Entry 8E5T (electron microscopy, 4.00 A resolution); this record covers chains K and 3 of the 28 polymer chains in the assembly.

== Chain K ==
Protein: Proteasome-interacting protein CIC1
Organism: Saccharomyces cerevisiae BY4741
Reference sequence: P38779 (CIC1_YEAST); residue numbers follow UniProt; this construct covers 1-376
Amino-acid sequence (376 residues; numbered 1 to 376; the number before each row is that of its first residue):
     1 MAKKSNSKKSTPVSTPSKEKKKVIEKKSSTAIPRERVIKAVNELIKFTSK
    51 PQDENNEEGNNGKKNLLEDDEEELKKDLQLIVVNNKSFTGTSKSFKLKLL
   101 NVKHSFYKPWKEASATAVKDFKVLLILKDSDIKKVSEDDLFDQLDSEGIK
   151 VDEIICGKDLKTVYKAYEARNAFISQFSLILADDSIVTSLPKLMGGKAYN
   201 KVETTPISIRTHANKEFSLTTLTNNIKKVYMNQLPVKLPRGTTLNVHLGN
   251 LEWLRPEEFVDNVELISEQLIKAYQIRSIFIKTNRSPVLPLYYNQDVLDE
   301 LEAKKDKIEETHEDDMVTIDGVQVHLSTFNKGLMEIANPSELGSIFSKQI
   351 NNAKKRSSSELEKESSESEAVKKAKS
Not modelled in the structure: 1-30, 52-70, 304-376

== Chain 3 ==
Molecule: ITS2 ribosomal RNA
Organism: Saccharomyces cerevisiae BY4741
Sequence (232 nucleotides; each row starts with the number of its first residue):
     1 CCUUCUCAAACAUUCUGUUUGGUAGUGAGUGAUACUCUUUGGAGUUAACU
    51 UGAAAUUGCUGGCCUUUUCAUUGGAUGUUUUUUUUCCAAAGAGAGGUUUC
   101 UCUGCGUGCUUGAGGUAUAAUGCAAGUACGGUCGUUUUAGGUUUUACCAA
   151 CUGCGGCUAAUCUUUUUUUAUACUGAGCGUAUUGGAACGUUAUCGAUAAG
   201 AAGAGAGCGUCUAGGCGAACAAUGUUCUUAAA
Not modelled in the structure: 68-212

== Chain K / chain 3 interface ==
Pairs across the interface - 54 pairs, chain K then chain 3:
  Asn84(K) - C35(3)  sugar contact
  Thr91(K) - G217(3)  phosphate contact
  Ser92(K) - A24(3)  base contact
  Ser92(K) - G217(3)  sugar contact
  Lys93(K) - A24(3)  hydrogen bond to the base
  Phe95(K) - U23(3)  sugar contact
  Lys96(K) - U23(3)  base contact
  Lys161(K) - U4(3)  base contact
  Lys165(K) - A53(3)  base contact
  Tyr167(K) - A53(3)  phosphate contact
  Glu168(K) - G52(3)  phosphate contact
  Glu168(K) - A53(3)  hydrogen bond to the phosphate
  Asp184(K) - C7(3)  base contact
  Asp184(K) - G22(3)  hydrogen bond to the base
  Ser185(K) - U6(3)  sugar contact
  Ser185(K) - C7(3)  sugar contact
  Ser185(K) - G22(3)  base contact
  Ile186(K) - U6(3)  hydrogen bond to the sugar
  Val187(K) - U23(3)  base contact
  Thr188(K) - C5(3)  base contact
  Thr188(K) - U23(3)  sugar contact
  Thr188(K) - A24(3)  phosphate contact
  Ser189(K) - U4(3)  hydrogen bond to the sugar
  Ser189(K) - C5(3)  sugar contact
  Pro191(K) - U26(3)  phosphate contact
  Lys192(K) - U4(3)  base contact
  Lys192(K) - U26(3)  phosphate contact
  Gly195(K) - U26(3)  phosphate contact
  Gly196(K) - G25(3)  hydrogen bond to the base
  Gly196(K) - U26(3)  phosphate contact
  Tyr199(K) - G25(3)  base contact
  Asn200(K) - G25(3)  base contact
  Asn200(K) - A47(3)  phosphate contact
  Ala213(K) - U16(3)  sugar contact
  Ala213(K) - G17(3)  phosphate contact
  Thr220(K) - U16(3)  phosphate contact
  Thr221(K) - G17(3)  phosphate contact
  Pro239(K) - U45(3)  phosphate contact
  Pro239(K) - U46(3)  phosphate contact
  Arg240(K) - G44(3)  sugar contact
  Arg240(K) - U45(3)  hydrogen bond to the sugar
  Gly241(K) - G44(3)  hydrogen bond to the sugar
  Thr243(K) - C35(3)  base contact
  Thr243(K) - G44(3)  base contact
  Thr243(K) - U45(3)  hydrogen bond to the sugar
  Asn245(K) - U46(3)  sugar contact
  Thr283(K) - U33(3)  hydrogen bond to the sugar
  Asn284(K) - A32(3)  hydrogen bond to the sugar
  Asn284(K) - U33(3)  sugar contact
  Arg285(K) - A32(3)  sugar contact
  Arg285(K) - U33(3)  sugar contact
  Ser286(K) - U33(3)  hydrogen bond to the sugar
  Pro287(K) - U33(3)  phosphate contact
  Pro287(K) - A34(3)  phosphate contact
Also at the interface, not in a pair above, chain K (43 interface residues in all): Leu97, Ala166, Val202, Ser208, Ser218, Thr242, Leu244, Val288
Also at the interface, not in a pair above, chain 3 (24 interface residues in all): U36, A48

== In short ==
Chain K and chain 3 form an interface of 43 and 24 residues respectively; the contacts include 12 hydrogen
bonds. Polar contacts include Lys93(K)-A24(3), Asp184(K)-G22(3) and Gly196(K)-G25(3).
Chain K is Proteasome-interacting protein CIC1 and chain 3 is ITS2 ribosomal RNA, both from Saccharomyces
cerevisiae BY4741; the structure, Yeast co-transcriptional Noc1-Noc2 RNP assembly checkpoint intermediate, was
determined by electron microscopy.
